Entry 4OR5 (X-ray diffraction, 2.90 A resolution); this record covers chains B and C of the 4 polymer chains in the assembly.

== Chain B ==
Protein: Cyclin-T1
From: Homo sapiens
UniProt: O60563 (CCNT1_HUMAN); numbering as in UniProt (aligned over 1-266)
Amino-acid sequence (266 residues; row label = number of the first residue in the row):
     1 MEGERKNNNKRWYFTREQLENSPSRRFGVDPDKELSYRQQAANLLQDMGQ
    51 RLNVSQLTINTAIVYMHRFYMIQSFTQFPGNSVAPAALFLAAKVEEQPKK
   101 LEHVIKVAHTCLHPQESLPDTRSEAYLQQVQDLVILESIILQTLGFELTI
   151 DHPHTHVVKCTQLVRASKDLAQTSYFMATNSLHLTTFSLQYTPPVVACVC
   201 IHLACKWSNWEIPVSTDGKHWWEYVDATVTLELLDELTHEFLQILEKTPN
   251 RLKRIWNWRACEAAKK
Not modelled in the structure: 1-6, 263-266
Ion coordination: yttrium (III) ion site 1: Asp169, Gln172 (shared with 1 residue of chain E); yttrium (III) ion site 2: Asp169 (shared with 1 residue of chain E); yttrium (III) ion site 3: Glu240, Gln243; Zn2+: Cys261 (shared with Cys25(C), Cys27(C), Cys30(C) of chain C)
Swiss-Prot annotation at these positions:
  - site: Cys261 (Essential for interacting with HIV-1 Tat)
  - modified residue: Ser117 (Phosphoserine)
  - mutagenesis: Cys261 (C261Y: Loss of HIV-1 Tat transactivation)
What the authors report for this chain:
  - Zn2+ coordination: Cys261
  - binding site for sulfate ion: Ser167, Trp210

== Chain C ==
Protein: Protein Tat
UniProt: P04608 (TAT_HV1H2); numbering as in UniProt (aligned over 1-48)
Amino-acid sequence (48 residues; each row starts with the number of its first residue):
     1 MEPVDPRLEPWKHPGSQPKTACTNCYCKKCCFHCQVCFITKALGISYG
Ion coordination: Zn2+ site 1: Cys22, His33, Cys34, Cys37; Zn2+ site 2: Cys25, Cys27, Cys30 (shared with Cys261(B) of chain B)
Swiss-Prot annotation at these positions:
  - region: Met1 to Asn24 (Interaction with human CREBBP), Cys22 to Cys37 (Cysteine-rich), Phe38 to Gly48 (Core)
  - binding site (Zn(2+)): Cys22, Cys25, Cys27, Cys30, His33, Cys34, Cys37
  - site: Trp11 (Essential for Tat translocation through the endosomal membrane)
  - modified residue: Lys28 (N6-acetyllysine)
What the authors report for this chain:
  - conformationally variable residues: Lys19, Phe32
  - post-translational modification sites: Lys28 (citing earlier work)

== How chain B and chain C interact ==
Residue-residue contacts - 79 pairs, chain B then chain C:
  Gln39(B) - Ile45(C)
  Gln40(B) - Ser46(C)
  Gln40(B) - Tyr47(C)
  Asn43(B) - Ile39(C)
  Asn43(B) - Thr40(C)
  Asn43(B) - Ile45(C)
  Asn43(B) - Ser46(C)
  Asn43(B) - Tyr47(C)  hydrogen bond (side chain-backbone)
  Leu44(B) - Tyr47(C)  hydrophobic
  Gln46(B) - Gln35(C)
  Gln46(B) - Val36(C)
  Asp47(B) - Val36(C)
  Asp47(B) - Tyr47(C)  hydrogen bond
  Gly49(B) - Ser16(C)  hydrogen bond (backbone-side chain)
  Gln50(B) - Ser16(C)
  Gln50(B) - Gln17(C)
  Gln50(B) - Cys34(C)
  Gln50(B) - Gln35(C)
  Gln50(B) - Val36(C)
  Asn53(B) - Gly15(C)
  Asn53(B) - Ser16(C)  hydrogen bond (side chain-backbone)
  Asn53(B) - Gln17(C)  hydrogen bond (side chain-backbone)
  Val54(B) - Gly15(C)
  Val54(B) - Ser16(C)  hydrogen bond (backbone-side chain)
  Ser55(B) - His13(C)
  Ser55(B) - Pro14(C)
  Leu57(B) - His13(C)
  Ile59(B) - Ser16(C)
  Asn81(B) - Tyr47(C)
  Glu95(B) - Pro10(C)
  Glu96(B) - Trp11(C)
  Gln97(B) - Pro10(C)
  Gln97(B) - Trp11(C)
  Gln97(B) - His13(C)  hydrogen bond (side chain-backbone)
  Cys111(B) - Tyr47(C)  hydrogen bond
  Leu112(B) - Tyr47(C)  hydrophobic
  Thr155(B) - Pro6(C)
  Val158(B) - Val4(C)
  Val158(B) - Pro6(C)
  Ala171(B) - Pro3(C)
  Gln172(B) - Met1(C)
  Gln172(B) - Glu2(C)  hydrogen bond
  Gln172(B) - Pro3(C)
  Tyr175(B) - Met1(C)
  Tyr175(B) - Glu2(C)
  Tyr175(B) - Pro3(C)  hydrophobic
  Tyr175(B) - Val4(C)
  Phe176(B) - Met1(C)  hydrophobic
  Phe176(B) - Gln35(C)
  Phe176(B) - Phe38(C)  hydrophobic
  Thr179(B) - Gln35(C)
  Asn180(B) - Gln35(C)  hydrogen bond
  Asn180(B) - Phe38(C)
  His183(B) - Gln35(C)
  His183(B) - Ile39(C)
  Leu184(B) - Ile39(C)  hydrophobic
  Leu184(B) - Leu43(C)  hydrophobic
  Leu184(B) - Ile45(C)  hydrophobic
  Leu245(B) - Leu43(C)  hydrophobic
  Thr248(B) - Leu43(C)
  Thr248(B) - Ile45(C)
  Pro249(B) - Leu43(C)
  Pro249(B) - Gly44(C)
  Asn250(B) - Ala42(C)
  Asn250(B) - Leu43(C)  hydrogen bond (backbone-backbone)
  Arg251(B) - Tyr26(C)
  Arg251(B) - Thr40(C)  hydrogen bond (side chain-backbone)
  Arg251(B) - Lys41(C)
  Arg251(B) - Ala42(C)  hydrogen bond (backbone-backbone)
  Leu252(B) - Cys31(C)  hydrophobic
  Leu252(B) - Ala42(C)  hydrogen bond (backbone-backbone)
  Ile255(B) - Tyr26(C)
  Trp256(B) - Lys28(C)
  Asn257(B) - Lys28(C)  hydrogen bond (backbone-side chain)
  Arg259(B) - Cys27(C)
  Arg259(B) - Lys28(C)  hydrogen bond (backbone-side chain)
  Cys261(B) - Cys27(C)  hydrophobic
  Cys261(B) - Lys29(C)
  Cys261(B) - Cys30(C)  hydrophobic
Other interface residues (no listed pair), chain B (44 interface residues in all): Arg51, Gln56, Gln162, Trp207
Other interface residues (no listed pair), chain C (35 interface residues in all): Arg7, Pro18, Cys25, Phe32
Interface features reported in the paper:
  - specific contacts: Phe176(B)-Phe32(C) (hydrophobic contact), Trp207(B)-Phe32(C) (hydrophobic contact), Asn257(B)-Lys28(C) (backbone contact)
  - interface residues, chain B: Leu252(B), Ile255(B), Cys261(B)

== Overview ==
Chain B and chain C form an interface of 44 and 35 residues respectively; the contacts include 16 hydrogen
bonds. Polar pairs include Asn43(B)-Tyr47(C), Asp47(B)-Tyr47(C) and Gly49(B)-Ser16(C). The paper describes
hydrophobic contacts between Phe176(B) and Phe32(C) and Trp207(B) and Phe32(C); a backbone contact between
Asn257(B) and Lys28(C). From the paper: a binding site for sulfate ion at Ser167(B) and Trp210(B); interface
residues Leu252(B), Ile255(B) and Cys261(B).
Here chain B is Cyclin-T1 (Homo sapiens) and chain C is Protein Tat. Entry 4OR5 (Crystal structure of HIV-1
Tat complexed with human P-TEFb and AFF4) was determined by X-ray diffraction.
